PDB entry 6HZ7 | electron microscopy, 4.30 A resolution (low resolution: residue-level contacts below are approximate; hydrogen-bond / salt-bridge calls are withheld) | chains J and N of the 14 polymer chains in the assembly

Chain J:
Protein: 5-methylcytosine-specific restriction enzyme B
From: Escherichia coli (strain K12)
Notes: EC 3.1.21.-
UniProtKB: P15005 (MCRB_ECOLI), isoform P15005-2; residues 162-459 here correspond to UniProt positions 1-298 (UniProt number = residue number - 161)
Sequence (307 residues; numbered 162 to 468; the number before each row is that of its first residue):
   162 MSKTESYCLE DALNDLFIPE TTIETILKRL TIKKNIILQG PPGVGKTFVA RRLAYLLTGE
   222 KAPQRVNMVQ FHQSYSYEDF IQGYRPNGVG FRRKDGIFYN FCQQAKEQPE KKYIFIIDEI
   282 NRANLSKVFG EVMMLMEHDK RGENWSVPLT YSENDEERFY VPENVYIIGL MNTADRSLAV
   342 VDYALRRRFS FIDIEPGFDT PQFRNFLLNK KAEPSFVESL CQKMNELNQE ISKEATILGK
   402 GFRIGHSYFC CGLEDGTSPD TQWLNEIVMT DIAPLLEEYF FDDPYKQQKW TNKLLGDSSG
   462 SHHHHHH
Not modelled in the structure: 162-173, 458-468
Differences from the reference sequence: expression tag (460-468)
Small-molecule neighbours:
  - GDP (guanosine-5'-diphosphate): D176, L177, F178, I179, P202, P203, G204, V205, G206, K207, T208, F209, H407, S408, C411, C412
  - GMP-PNP (GNP; phosphoaminophosphonic acid-guanylate ester): E298, D300, K301, A345, R348, R349
What the authors report for this chain:
  - mutagenesis - R348A: decreased catalytic activity
  - mutagenesis - R283A: abolished catalytic activity on GTP (citing earlier work)

Chain N:
Protein: Protein McrC
From: Escherichia coli (strain K12)
UniProtKB: P15006 (MCRC_ECOLI); numbering as in UniProt (aligned over 1-348)
Sequence (348 residues; each row starts with the number of its first residue):
     1 MEQPVIPVRN IYYMLTYAWG YLQEIKQANL EAIPGNNLLD ILGYVLNKGV LQLSRRGLEL
    61 DYNPNTEIIP GIKGRIEFAK TIRGFHLNHG KTVSTFDMLN EDTLANRIIK STLAILIKHE
   121 KLNSTIRDEA RSLYRKLPGI STLHLTPQHF SYLNGGKNTR YYKFVISVCK FIVNNSIPGQ
   181 NKGHYRFYDF ERNEKEMSLL YQKFLYEFCR RELTSANTTR SYLKWDASSI SDQSLNLLPR
   241 METDITIRSS EKILIVDAKY YKSIFSRRMG TEKFHSQNLY QLMNYLWSLK PENGENIGGL
   301 LIYPHVDTAV KHRYKINGFD IGLCTVNLGQ EWPCIHQELL DIFDEYLK
Not modelled in the structure: 1-2, 22-27, 268-271
What the authors report for this chain:
  - catalytic residues: D244, D257, K259 (proposed by the authors, not directly observed)

How chain J and chain N interact:
Residue-residue contacts (28):
  E239(J) - K73(N)
  Y245(J) - P70(N)
  Y245(J) - G71(N)
  Y245(J) - I72(N)
  R246(J) - P70(N)
  P247(J) - P70(N)
  F252(J) - G71(N)
  F252(J) - G90(N)
  F252(J) - K91(N)
  F252(J) - T92(N)
  R337(J) - K136(N)
  S338(J) - K136(N)
  L339(J) - S54(N)
  L339(J) - L58(N)
  L339(J) - K136(N)
  L339(J) - L137(N)
  A340(J) - L58(N)
  A340(J) - E101(N)
  V341(J) - L60(N)
  V342(J) - S54(N)
  V342(J) - R55(N)
  Y344(J) - R55(N)
  T397(J) - E129(N)
  I398(J) - E129(N)
  E439(J) - R135(N)
  Y440(J) - R135(N)
  F442(J) - R131(N)
  D443(J) - R131(N)
Other interface residues (no listed pair), chain J (21 interface residues in all): R283, K288, F403
Other interface residues (no listed pair), chain N (22 interface residues in all): L87, M98, S132, L133, P138

Overview:
21 residues of chain J face 22 of chain N across their interface. Chain J binds GMP-PNP and GDP. The paper
reports catalytic residues D244(N), D257(N) and K259(N); R348A of chain J reduces catalytic activity.
Here chain J is 5-methylcytosine-specific restriction enzyme B and chain N is Protein McrC, both from
Escherichia coli (strain K12). Entry 6HZ7 (Structure of McrBC without DNA binding domains (Class 3)) was
determined by electron microscopy (same publication as 6HZ4, 6HZ5, 6HZ6, 6HZ8 and 6HZ9).
